Entry 7ASD (electron microscopy, 3.50 A resolution); this record covers chains AB and BA of the 8 polymer chains in the assembly.

== Chain AB ==
Name: Apisimin
From: Apis mellifera
Reference sequence: Q8ISL8 (APIM_APIME); residues 1-78 here = UniProt positions 1-78
Sequence (78 residues; row label = number of the first residue in the row):
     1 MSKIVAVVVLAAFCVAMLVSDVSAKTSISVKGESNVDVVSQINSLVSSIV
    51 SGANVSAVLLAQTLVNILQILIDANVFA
Disordered / not traced: 1-32, 78
Ligand contacts:
  - 24-methylenecholesterol (94R; (3beta,14beta,17alpha)-ergosta-5,24(28)-dien-3-ol), molecule 1: Ile42, Val46, Val50, Ile67
  - 24-methylenecholesterol (94R), molecule 2: Leu45, Ile49, Leu60, Leu64, Ile67, Leu71, Val76, Phe77
  - 24-methylenecholesterol (94R), molecule 3: Ile49, Val55, Leu60

== Chain BA ==
Name: Major royal jelly protein 1
From: Apis mellifera
Reference sequence: O18330 (MRJP1_APIME); residues 1-432 here = UniProt positions 1-432
Sequence (432 residues; numbered 1 to 432; the number before each row is that of its first residue):
     1 MTRLFMLVCLGIVCQGTTGNILRGESLNKSLPILHEWKFFDYDFGSDERR
    51 QDAILSGEYDYKNNYPSDIDQWHDKIFVTMLRYNGVPSSLNVISKKVGDG
   101 GPLLQPYPDWSFAKYDDCSGIVSASKLAIDKCDRLWVLDSGLVNNTQPMC
   151 SPKLLTFDLTTSQLLKQVEIPHDVAVNATTGKGRLSSLAVQSLDCNTNSD
   201 TMVYIADEKGEGLIVYHNSDDSFHRLTSNTFDYDPKFTKMTIDGESYTAQ
   251 DGISGMALSPMTNNLYYSPVASTSLYYVNTEQFRTSDYQQNDIHYEGVQN
   301 ILDTQSSAKVVSKSGVLFFGLVGDSALGCWNEHRTLERHNIRTVAQSDET
   351 LQMIASMKIKEALPHVPIFDRYINREYILVLSNKMQKMVNNDFNFDDVNF
   401 RIMNANVNELILNTRCENPDNDRTPFKISIHL
Disordered / not traced: 1-19
Disulfide bonds: Cys118-Cys150, Cys132-Cys195, Cys329-Cys416
Covalently attached groups: N-acetylglucosamine (NAG) linked to Asn28, Asn144; glycan linked to Asn177
Ligand contacts:
  - 24-methylenecholesterol (94R; (3beta,14beta,17alpha)-ergosta-5,24(28)-dien-3-ol), molecule 1: Leu363, Pro364, His365, Val366, Phe369, Ile373, Arg375, Ile430
  - 24-methylenecholesterol (94R), molecule 2: Phe369, Phe426, Ile428
Swiss-Prot annotation at these positions:
  - binding site (24-methylenecholesterol): Pro364
  - modified residue: His431 (Histidine amide), Leu432 (Leucine amide)
  - glycosylation (N-linked (GlcNAc...) asparagine): Asn28, Asn144, Asn177
What the authors report for this chain:
  - post-translational modification sites: Asn28, Asn144, Asn177
  - binding site for N-acetylglucosamine: Asn28, Asn144, Asn177
  - self-association interface (contacts with another copy of this molecule); pairs are residue here / residue on that copy: Glu48-Asp396

== Chain AB / chain BA interface ==
Residue-residue contacts (11; chain AB residue first):
  Asn35(AB) - Ile368(BA)
  Val39(AB) - Arg371(BA)
  Val39(AB) - Tyr372(BA)
  Ile42(AB) - Tyr372(BA)
  Asn43(AB) - Tyr372(BA)  hydrogen bond
  Asn43(AB) - Arg423(BA)
  Asn43(AB) - Pro425(BA)
  Val46(AB) - Phe426(BA)  hydrophobic
  Ile70(AB) - Ile368(BA)  hydrophobic
  Leu71(AB) - Phe369(BA)  hydrophobic
  Val76(AB) - Pro364(BA)  hydrophobic
Other interface residues (no listed pair), chain AB (9 interface residues in all): Ile67
Other interface residues (no listed pair), chain BA (9 interface residues in all): Val366

== Overview ==
The chain AB/chain BA interface involves 9 residues from each chain, with 1 hydrogen bond. Its one
hydrogen-bonded contact is Asn43(AB)-Tyr372(BA). One 24-methylenecholesterol molecule is bound between chain
AB and chain BA. The paper reports a binding site for N-acetylglucosamine at Asn28(BA), Asn144(BA) and
Asn177(BA); modification sites Asn28(BA), Asn144(BA) and Asn177(BA).
Chain AB is Apisimin and chain BA is Major royal jelly protein 1, both from Apis mellifera; the structure,
Structure of native royal jelly filaments, was determined by electron microscopy.
